PDB entry 4XV4 | X-ray diffraction, 1.69 A resolution | chain A

[Chain A]
Protein: Cytochrome c peroxidase, mitochondrial
From: Saccharomyces cerevisiae (strain ATCC 204508 / S288c)
Notes: EC 1.11.1.5
UniProtKB: P00431 (CCPR_YEAST); aligned to UniProt positions 71-359 over residues 4-292 (the alignment contains insertions or deletions, so no single offset holds)
Chain sequence (289 residues; numbered 4 to 292; the number before each row is that of its first residue):
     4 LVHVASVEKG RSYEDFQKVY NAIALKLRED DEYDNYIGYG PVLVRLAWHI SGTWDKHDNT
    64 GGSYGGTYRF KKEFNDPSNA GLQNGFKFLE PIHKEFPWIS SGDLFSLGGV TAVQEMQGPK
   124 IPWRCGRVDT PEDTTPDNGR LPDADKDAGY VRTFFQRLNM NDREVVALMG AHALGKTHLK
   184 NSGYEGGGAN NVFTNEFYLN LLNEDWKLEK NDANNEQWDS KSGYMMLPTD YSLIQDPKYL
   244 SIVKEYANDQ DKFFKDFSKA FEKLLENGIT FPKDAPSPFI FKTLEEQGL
Construct notes: conflict Ile-53 (Thr120 in P00431), Gly-152 (Asp219 in P00431); engineered mutation Gly-190 (Pro257 in P00431), Gly-191 (Trp258 in P00431)
Bound ions: heme Fe near His-175 (its only coordinating residue here)
Ligand contacts:
  - 2-amino-5-methylthiazole (25T), molecule 1: Arg-72, Phe-89, Leu-92, Glu-93, His-96, Ser-104, Leu-107, Phe-108
  - 2-amino-5-methylthiazole (25T), molecule 2: His-175, Ala-176, Leu-177, Gly-178, Lys-179, Thr-180, Gly-190, Met-228, Leu-230, Asp-233
  - heme (HEM): Pro-44, Val-45, Val-47, Arg-48, Trp-51, Pro-145, Asp-146, Ala-147, Val-154, Phe-158, Leu-171, Met-172, Ala-174, His-175, Leu-177, Gly-178, Lys-179, Thr-180, His-181, Asn-184, Ser-185, Tyr-187, Leu-230, Thr-232, Phe-260, Phe-264
UniProt features mapped onto this chain:
  - active site: His-52 (Proton acceptor)
  - binding site (heme b): His-175
  - site: Arg-48 (Transition state stabilizer)
  - modified residue: Tyr-153 (Phosphotyrosine)
What the authors report for this chain:
  - binding site for 2-amino-5-methylthiazole: His-96
  - conformationally variable residues (side-chain flip): His-96

[Overview]
Bound to chain A: heme and 2-amino-5-methylthiazole. From UniProt: active-site residue His-52 and heme
b-binding residue His-175. The paper reports a binding site for 2-amino-5-methylthiazole at His-96;
conformational variability at His-96.
Chain A is Cytochrome c peroxidase, mitochondrial (Saccharomyces cerevisiae (strain ATCC 204508 / S288c)); the
structure, CcP gateless cavity, was determined by X-ray diffraction (same publication as 4XV5, 4XVA, 4XV6,
4XV7 and 4XV8).
